PDB entry 8FCP | electron microscopy, 3.52 A resolution | chains A and F of the 8 polymer chains in the assembly

== Chain A (and F) ==
Molecule: Transitional endoplasmic reticulum ATPase
Source organism: Homo sapiens
Notes: EC 3.6.4.6; chain F of this document is another copy of the same molecule, construct and numbering; everything in this record applies to it too
Reference sequence: P55072 (TERA_HUMAN); numbering as in UniProt (aligned over 1-806)
Amino-acid sequence (806 residues; each row starts with the number of its first residue):
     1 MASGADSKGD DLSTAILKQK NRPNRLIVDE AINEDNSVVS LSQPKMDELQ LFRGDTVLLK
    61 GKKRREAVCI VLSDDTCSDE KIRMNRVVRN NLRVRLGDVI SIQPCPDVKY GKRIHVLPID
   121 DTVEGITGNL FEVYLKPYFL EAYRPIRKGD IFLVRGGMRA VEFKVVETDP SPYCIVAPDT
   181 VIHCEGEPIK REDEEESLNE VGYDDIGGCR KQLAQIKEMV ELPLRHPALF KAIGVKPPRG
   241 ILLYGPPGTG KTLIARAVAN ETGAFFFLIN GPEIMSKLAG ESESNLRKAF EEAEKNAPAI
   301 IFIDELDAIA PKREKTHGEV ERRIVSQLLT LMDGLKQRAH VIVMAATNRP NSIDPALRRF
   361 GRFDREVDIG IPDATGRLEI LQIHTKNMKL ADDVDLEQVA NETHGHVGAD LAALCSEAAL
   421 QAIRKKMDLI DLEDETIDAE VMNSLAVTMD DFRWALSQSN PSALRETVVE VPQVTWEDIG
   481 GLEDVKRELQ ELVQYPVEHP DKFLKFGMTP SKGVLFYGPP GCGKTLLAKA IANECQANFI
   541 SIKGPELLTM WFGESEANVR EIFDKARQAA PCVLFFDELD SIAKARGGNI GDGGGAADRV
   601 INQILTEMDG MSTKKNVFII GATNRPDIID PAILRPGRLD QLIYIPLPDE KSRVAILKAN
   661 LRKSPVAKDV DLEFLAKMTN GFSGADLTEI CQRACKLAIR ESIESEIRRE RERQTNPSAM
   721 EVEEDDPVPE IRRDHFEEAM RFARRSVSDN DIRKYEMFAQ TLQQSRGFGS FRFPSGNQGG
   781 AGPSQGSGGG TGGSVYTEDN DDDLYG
Not modelled in the structure: 1-22, 708-727, 764-806 (chain F: 1-22, 500-508, 708-727, 764-806)
Curated features (UniProtKB/Swiss-Prot):
  - region: Thr-797 to Gly-806 (Interaction with UBXN6)
  - motif: Asp-802 to Gly-806 (PIM motif)
  - binding site (ATP): Pro-247 to Leu-253, Asn-348, His-384, Gly-521 to Leu-526
  - modified residue: Ala-2 (N-acetylalanine), Ser-3 (Phosphoserine), Ser-7 (Phosphoserine), Ser-13 (Phosphoserine), Ser-37 (Phosphoserine), Lys-315 (N6,N6,N6-trimethyllysine), Thr-436 (Phosphothreonine), Ser-462 (Phosphoserine), Lys-502 (N6-acetyllysine), Lys-505 (N6-acetyllysine), Lys-668 (N6-acetyllysine), Ser-702 (Phosphoserine), Lys-754 (N6-acetyllysine), Ser-770 (Phosphoserine), Ser-775 (Phosphoserine), Ser-787 (Phosphoserine), Tyr-805 (Phosphotyrosine)
  - cross-link (Glycyl lysine isopeptide (Lys-Gly)): Lys-8 (interchain with G-Cter in SUMO2), Lys-18 (interchain with G-Cter in SUMO2)
Small-molecule neighbours:
  - ADP (adenosine-5'-diphosphate), molecule 1: Asp-205, Ile-206, Gly-207, Gly-208, Pro-247, Gly-248, Thr-249, Gly-250, Thr-252, Leu-253, Ile-380, His-384, Gly-408, Ala-409, Ala-412
  - ADP, molecule 2: Asp-478, Ile-479, Gly-480, Pro-520, Gly-521, Cys-522, Gly-523, Lys-524, Thr-525, Leu-526, Ile-656, Gly-684, Ala-685, Thr-688

== How chain A and chain F interact ==
Residue-residue contacts (66; chain A residue first):
  Pro-247(A) with Phe-360(F), hydrophobic
  Pro-272(A) with Ser-326(F); Thr-330(F)
  Glu-273(A) with Thr-330(F)
  Met-275(A) with Arg-323(F); Ser-326(F)
  Ser-276(A) with Arg-323(F); Ser-326(F); Gln-327(F)
  Lys-277(A) with Arg-323(F), hydrogen bond (backbone-side chain)
  Leu-278(A) with Arg-323(F)
  Glu-305(A) with Arg-359(F), salt bridge; Arg-362(F), salt bridge
  Asp-307(A) with Arg-359(F), salt bridge
  His-317(A) with Glu-314(F), hydrogen bond (side chain-backbone); Thr-316(F); His-317(F)
  Gly-318(A) with Arg-322(F)
  Val-320(A) with Glu-319(F)
  Glu-321(A) with Arg-322(F), salt bridge
  Asn-348(A) with Arg-359(F)
  Asp-410(A) with Phe-360(F)
  Ala-413(A) with Val-235(F), hydrophobic
  Ser-416(A) with Ile-233(F); Val-235(F)
  Glu-417(A) with Ile-233(F); Val-235(F)
  Leu-420(A) with Leu-229(F); Ile-233(F), hydrophobic
  Arg-424(A) with Ala-228(F), hydrogen bond (side chain-backbone); Leu-229(F); Ala-232(F)
  Glu-433(A) with Lys-231(F), salt bridge
  Asn-460(A) with Arg-365(F)
  Ser-462(A) with Phe-360(F)
  Arg-465(A) with Gly-610(F), hydrogen bond (side chain-backbone)
  Pro-520(A) with Arg-635(F)
  Pro-545(A) with Thr-606(F); Asp-609(F)
  Leu-548(A) with Asn-602(F)
  Thr-549(A) with Gln-603(F)
  Phe-552(A) with Glu-556(F); Asp-598(F); Arg-599(F), hydrogen bond (backbone-side chain); Asn-602(F)
  Glu-578(A) with Arg-638(F), salt bridge
  Lys-584(A) with Ala-597(F)
  Ala-585(A) with Ala-597(F)
  Arg-586(A) with Gly-593(F)
  Gly-587(A) with Gly-594(F); Gly-595(F); Ala-596(F), hydrogen bond (backbone-backbone)
  Ile-590(A) with Gly-588(F); Ile-590(F); Gly-595(F)
  Gly-591(A) with Asp-592(F); Gly-594(F), hydrogen bond (backbone-backbone); Gly-595(F)
  Asp-592(A) with Asp-592(F); Gly-593(F)
  Arg-693(A) with Tyr-495(F), hydrogen bond
  Lys-696(A) with His-499(F)
  Phe-742(A) with Tyr-495(F), hydrophobic
  Asn-750(A) with Thr-761(F), hydrogen bond (side chain-backbone)
  Asp-751(A) with Arg-635(F), salt bridge
  Tyr-755(A) with Arg-635(F)
Also at the interface, not in a pair above, chain A (50 interface residues in all): Ala-279, Ala-409, Asn-589, Arg-625, Glu-689, Ser-746, Ser-748
Also at the interface, not in a pair above, chain F (49 interface residues in all): Arg-313, Leu-329, Thr-509, Arg-567, Asp-630, Pro-631, Ala-632, Pro-636, Leu-762

== Summary ==
Chain A and chain F form an interface of 50 and 49 residues respectively, with 9 hydrogen bonds and 7 salt
bridges. Polar pairs include Glu-305(A)/Arg-359(F), Glu-305(A)/Arg-362(F) and Asp-307(A)/Arg-359(F). Bound to
chain A: ADP. From UniProt: 15 ATP-binding residues on chain A.
Chain A and chain F are both Transitional endoplasmic reticulum ATPase (Homo sapiens); the structure, Cryo-EM
structure of p97:UBXD1 para state, was determined by electron microscopy together with 8FCL, 8FCM, 8FCN, 8FCO,
8FCQ, 8FCR and 8FCT from the same study.
